8VMJ - chains H and K of the 10 polymer chains in the assembly; structure by electron microscopy, 3.10 A resolution.

# Chain H
Molecule: 157-nt DNA strand
From: Homo sapiens
Sequence (157 nucleotides; numbered 1 to 157; the number before each row is that of its first residue):
     1 CAGGATGTATATATCTGAGACGTGCCTGGAGACTAGGGAGTAATCCCCTT
    51 GGCGGTTTAAACGCGGGGGACAGCGCGTACGTGCGTTTTAGCGGTGCTAG
   101 AGCTGTCTACGACCAATTGAGCGGCCTGGGCACCGGGATTCTCCAGCCGC
   151 CGGCAGC

# Chain K
Protein: Histone H2A
From: Xenopus laevis
Reference sequence: Q6AZJ8 (Q6AZJ8_XENLA); residues 12-118 here correspond to UniProt positions 13-119 (UniProt number = residue number + 1)
Chain sequence (108 residues; row label = number of the first residue in the row):
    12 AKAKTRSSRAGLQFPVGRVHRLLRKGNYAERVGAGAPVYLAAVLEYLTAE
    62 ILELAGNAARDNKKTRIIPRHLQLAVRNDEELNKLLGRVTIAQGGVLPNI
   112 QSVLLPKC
Sequence notes: expression tag (119)

# Chain H / chain K interface
Residue-residue contacts - 11 pairs, chain H then chain K:
  DA20(H) with Arg77(K), sugar contact
  DC21(H) with Arg77(K), salt bridge to the phosphate
  DA30(H) with Arg32(K), salt bridge to the phosphate
  DG31(H) with Lys15(K), phosphate contact; Thr16(K), sugar contact; Arg17(K), salt bridge to the phosphate
  DA32(H) with Ala12(K), phosphate contact; Ala14(K), sugar contact; Lys15(K), phosphate contact; Arg20(K), salt bridge to the phosphate
  DA39(H) with Arg42(K), sugar contact
Interface residues without a listed pair, chain H (7 interface residues in all): DC33
Interface residues without a listed pair, chain K (12 interface residues in all): Lys13, Gly28, Glu41

# In short
7 residues of chain H face 12 of chain K across their interface, with 4 salt bridges. Among the polar pairs
are DC21(H)-Arg77(K), DA30(H)-Arg32(K) and DG31(H)-Arg17(K).
Here chain H is a 157-nt DNA strand (Homo sapiens) and chain K is Histone H2A (Xenopus laevis). Entry 8VMJ
(H3K4me3 nucleosome bound to PRC2_AJ119-450) was determined by electron microscopy (same publication as 8VMI,
8VML, 8VMN, 8VNV, 8VNZ, 8VO0 and 8VOB).
